PDB entry 8OI1 | X-ray diffraction, 2.95 A resolution | chains O and P of the 28 polymer chains in the assembly

# Chain O
Name: Proteasome subunit alpha type-2
Organism: Saccharomyces cerevisiae
Reference sequence: P23639 (PSA2_YEAST); numbering as in UniProt (aligned over 1-250)
Sequence (250 residues; row label = number of the first residue in the row):
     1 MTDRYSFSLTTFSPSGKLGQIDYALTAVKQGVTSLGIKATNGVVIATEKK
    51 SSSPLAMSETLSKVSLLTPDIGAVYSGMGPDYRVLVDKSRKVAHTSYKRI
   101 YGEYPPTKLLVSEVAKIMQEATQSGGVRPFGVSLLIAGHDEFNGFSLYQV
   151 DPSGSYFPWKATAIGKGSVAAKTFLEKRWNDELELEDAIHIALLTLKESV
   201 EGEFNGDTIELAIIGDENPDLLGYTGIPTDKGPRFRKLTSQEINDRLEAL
Swiss-Prot annotation at these positions:
  - cross-link: K108 (Glycyl lysine isopeptide (Lys-Gly) (interchain with G-Cter in ubiquitin))

# Chain P
Name: Proteasome subunit alpha type-3
Organism: Saccharomyces cerevisiae
Reference sequence: P23638 (PSA3_YEAST); residues 0-257 here correspond to UniProt positions 1-258 (UniProt number = residue number + 1)
Sequence (258 residues; row label = number of the first residue in the row; numbering starts at 0):
     0 MGSRRYDSRTTIFSPEGRLYQVEYALESISHAGTAIGIMASDGIVLAAER
    50 KVTSTLLEQDTSTEKLYKLNDKIAVAVAGLTADAEILINTARIHAQNYLK
   100 TYNEDIPVEILVRRLSDIKQGYTQHGGLRPFGVSFIYAGYDDRYGYQLYT
   150 SNPSGNYTGWKAISVGANTSAAQTLLQMDYKDDMKVDDAIELALKTLSKT
   200 TDSSALTYDRLEFATIRKGANDGEVYQKIFKPQEIKDILVKTGITKKDED
   250 EEADEDMK
Unresolved in the structure: 0, 245-257
Swiss-Prot annotation at these positions:
  - cross-link (Glycyl lysine isopeptide (Lys-Gly)): K99 (interchain with G-Cter in ubiquitin), K198 (interchain with G-Cter in ubiquitin), K230 (interchain with G-Cter in ubiquitin)

# How chain O and chain P interact
Residue-residue contacts (66):
  R4(O) - S2(P)
  Y5(O) - S2(P)
  Y5(O) - Y5(P)
  S6(O) - G125(P)
  S6(O) - L127(P)
  F7(O) - S2(P)
  F7(O) - Y5(P)
  F7(O) - D6(P)
  F7(O) - G126(P)
  S8(O) - S7(P)
  S8(O) - G126(P)  hydrogen bond (backbone-backbone)
  S8(O) - L127(P)
  S8(O) - R128(P)  hydrogen bond (side chain-backbone)
  T10(O) - R128(P)
  T11(O) - S7(P)
  T11(O) - T9(P)
  T11(O) - Q20(P)
  F12(O) - Q20(P)  hydrogen bond (backbone-side chain)
  F12(O) - Y23(P)
  F12(O) - A24(P)  hydrophobic
  F12(O) - S27(P)
  F12(O) - R128(P)
  F12(O) - P129(P)
  F12(O) - G131(P)
  S13(O) - Y23(P)
  P14(O) - Y23(P)  hydrophobic
  P14(O) - E26(P)
  S15(O) - E26(P)
  S15(O) - H30(P)
  G16(O) - Y23(P)
  G16(O) - E26(P)
  G16(O) - S27(P)  hydrogen bond (backbone-side chain)
  L18(O) - L79(P)  hydrophobic
  L18(O) - R128(P)
  K38(O) - E57(P)  salt bridge
  S112(O) - E84(P)  hydrogen bond
  K116(O) - I85(P)
  Q119(O) - A81(P)
  Q119(O) - D82(P)  hydrogen bond
  Q119(O) - I85(P)
  Q119(O) - R128(P)
  T122(O) - R128(P)  hydrogen bond (backbone-side chain)
  Q123(O) - Y121(P)
  Q123(O) - L127(P)
  Q123(O) - R128(P)  hydrogen bond (side chain-backbone)
  Q123(O) - P129(P)
  Q123(O) - F130(P)
  G125(O) - L127(P)
  S153(O) - A81(P)
  G154(O) - A81(P)
  S155(O) - A81(P)
  Y156(O) - E84(P)  hydrogen bond
  P158(O) - L56(P)
  P158(O) - E57(P)  hydrogen bond (backbone-backbone)
  P158(O) - T60(P)
  W159(O) - S53(P)
  W159(O) - L55(P)
  W159(O) - L56(P)
  K160(O) - T54(P)
  K160(O) - L55(P)  hydrogen bond (backbone-backbone)
  K160(O) - L56(P)
  K160(O) - E57(P)
  A161(O) - L55(P)
  E176(O) - T54(P)  hydrogen bond
  E176(O) - L55(P)
  W179(O) - L55(P)  hydrophobic
Also at the interface, not in a pair above, chain O (35 interface residues in all): L9, S124, F157, K172, L175
Also at the interface, not in a pair above, chain P (33 interface residues in all): Q58, S61, T80

# Overview
35 residues of chain O and 33 residues of chain P are in contact, with 12 hydrogen bonds and 1 salt bridge.
Polar pairs include K38(O)-E57(P), S8(O)-R128(P) and F12(O)-Q20(P).
Chain O is Proteasome subunit alpha type-2 and chain P is Proteasome subunit alpha type-3, both from
Saccharomyces cerevisiae; the structure, Yeast 20S proteasome in complex with a photoswitchable cepafungin
derivative (transCep4), was determined by X-ray diffraction, deposited together with 8OHZ.
